Entry 1GWG (X-ray diffraction, 2.01 A resolution); this record covers chain A.

# Chain A
Protein: Ferritin light chain
From: Equus caballus
Notes: fragment: l-chain residues 1-174
Reference sequence: P02791 (FRIL_HORSE); numbering as in UniProt (aligned over 1-174)
Sequence (174 residues; row label = number of the first residue in the row):
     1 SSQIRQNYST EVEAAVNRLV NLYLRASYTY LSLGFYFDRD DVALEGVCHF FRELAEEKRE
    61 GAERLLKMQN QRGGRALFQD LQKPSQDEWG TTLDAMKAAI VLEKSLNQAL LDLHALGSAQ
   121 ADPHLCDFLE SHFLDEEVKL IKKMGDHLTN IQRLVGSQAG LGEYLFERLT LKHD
Not modelled in the structure: 1, 156-157, 172-174
Curated features (UniProtKB/Swiss-Prot):
  - binding site (Fe cation): Glu57
  - modified residue: Ser2 (N-acetylserine)
Metal / ion sites: Cd2+ site 1: Asp80 (together with iodide ion); Cd2+ site 2 near Glu130 (its only coordinating residue here)

# Summary
UniProt lists Fe cation-binding residue Glu57.
Chain A is Ferritin light chain (Equus caballus); the structure, Tri-iodide derivative of apoferritin, was
determined by X-ray diffraction together with 1GW9, 1GWA and 1GWD from the same study.
